PDB entry 8A8W | electron microscopy, 4.29 A resolution (low resolution: residue-level contacts below are approximate; hydrogen-bond / salt-bridge calls are withheld) | chains A and F of the 7 polymer chains in the assembly

== Chain A (and F) ==
Protein: ATP-dependent Clp protease ATP-binding subunit ClpC1
From: Mycobacterium tuberculosis
Notes: EC 3.4.-.-; chain F of this document is another copy of the same molecule, construct and numbering; everything in this record applies to it too
UniProt: P9WPC9 (CLPC1_MYCTU); residue numbers follow UniProt; this construct covers 1-848
Sequence (856 residues; each row starts with the number of its first residue):
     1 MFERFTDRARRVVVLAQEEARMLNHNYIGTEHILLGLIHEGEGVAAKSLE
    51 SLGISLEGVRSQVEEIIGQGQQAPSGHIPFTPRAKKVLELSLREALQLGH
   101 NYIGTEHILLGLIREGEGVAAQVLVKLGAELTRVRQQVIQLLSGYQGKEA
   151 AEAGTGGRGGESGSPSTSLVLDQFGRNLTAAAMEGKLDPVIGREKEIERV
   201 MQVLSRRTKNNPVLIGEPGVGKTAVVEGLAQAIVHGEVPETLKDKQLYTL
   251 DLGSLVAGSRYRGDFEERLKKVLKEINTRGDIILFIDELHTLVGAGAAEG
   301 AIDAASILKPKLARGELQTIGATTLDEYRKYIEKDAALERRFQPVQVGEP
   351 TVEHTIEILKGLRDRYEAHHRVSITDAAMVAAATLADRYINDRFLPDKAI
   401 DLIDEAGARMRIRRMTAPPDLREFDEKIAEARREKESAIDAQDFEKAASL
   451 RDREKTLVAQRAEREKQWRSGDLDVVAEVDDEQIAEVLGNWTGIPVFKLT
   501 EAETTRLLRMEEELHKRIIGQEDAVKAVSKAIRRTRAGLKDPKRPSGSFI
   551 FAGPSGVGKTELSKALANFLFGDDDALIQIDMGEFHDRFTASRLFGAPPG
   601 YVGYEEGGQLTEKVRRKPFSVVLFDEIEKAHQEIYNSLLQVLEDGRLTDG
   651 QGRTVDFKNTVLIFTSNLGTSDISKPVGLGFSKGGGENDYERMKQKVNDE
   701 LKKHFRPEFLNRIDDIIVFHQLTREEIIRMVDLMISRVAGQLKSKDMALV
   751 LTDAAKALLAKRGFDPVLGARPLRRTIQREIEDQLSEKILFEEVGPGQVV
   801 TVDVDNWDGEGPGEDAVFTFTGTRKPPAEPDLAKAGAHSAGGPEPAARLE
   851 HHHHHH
Not modelled in the structure: 1-167, 416-476, 597-607, 670-688, 810-814, 822-856 (chain F: 1-169, 256-262, 294-302, 421-474, 595-608, 671-686, 822-856)
Differences from the reference sequence: expression tag (849-856)
Residues lining bound ligands:
  - ADP (adenosine-5'-diphosphate), molecule 1: Pro189, Val190, Ile191, Arg193, Glu217, Pro218, Gly219, Val220, Gly221, Lys222, Thr223, Ala224, His354, Ile358, Leu362, Pro396, Asp397, Ile400
  - ADP, molecule 2: Arg314, Arg340, Arg341
From the paper describing this entry:
  - mutagenesis - F444A: increased catalytic activity (ATPase activity)
  - mutagenesis - F444A: unchanged catalytic activity on FITC-casein
  - mutagenesis - F444A: unchanged catalytic activity on GFPssra

== Chain A / chain F interface ==
Pairs across the interface - 62 pairs, chain A then chain F:
  Asp172(A) - Arg314(F)
  Gln173(A) - Ser306(F)
  Gln173(A) - Pro310(F)
  Gln173(A) - Lys311(F)
  Phe174(A) - Ser306(F)
  Phe174(A) - Pro310(F)
  Gly175(A) - Pro310(F)
  Gly175(A) - Arg314(F)
  Arg176(A) - Ala313(F)
  Arg176(A) - Arg314(F)
  Asp188(A) - Arg207(F)
  Asp251(A) - Ala337(F)
  Ser254(A) - Lys309(F)
  Ala257(A) - Ala305(F)
  Asp287(A) - Arg340(F)
  Glu288(A) - Ala336(F)
  Tyr366(A) - Arg207(F)
  Tyr366(A) - Thr208(F)
  His369(A) - Arg206(F)
  His369(A) - Arg207(F)
  His370(A) - Ser205(F)
  His370(A) - Arg206(F)
  Asp401(A) - Arg206(F)
  Asp404(A) - Arg206(F)
  Asp404(A) - Arg207(F)
  Asp404(A) - Thr208(F)
  Glu405(A) - Gln202(F)
  Glu405(A) - Arg206(F)
  Ala408(A) - Gln202(F)
  Ala408(A) - Ser205(F)
  Arg409(A) - Glu198(F)
  Arg409(A) - Gln202(F)
  Arg411(A) - Thr241(F)
  Ile412(A) - Glu198(F)
  Ile412(A) - Met201(F)
  Ile412(A) - Gln202(F)
  Ile412(A) - Ser205(F)
  Ile412(A) - Pro239(F)
  Met415(A) - Pro239(F)
  Met415(A) - Glu240(F)
  Asn490(A) - Arg199(F)
  Glu584(A) - Gln632(F)
  Phe585(A) - Gln632(F)
  Arg593(A) - Arg588(F)
  Gln741(A) - Leu539(F)
  Gln741(A) - Asp541(F)
  Lys745(A) - Leu539(F)
  Arg774(A) - Asn711(F)
  Arg775(A) - Leu710(F)
  Arg775(A) - Asn711(F)
  Arg775(A) - Ile713(F)
  Gln778(A) - Arg534(F)
  Gln778(A) - Asp714(F)
  Glu782(A) - Arg534(F)
  Glu782(A) - Leu539(F)
  Glu782(A) - Lys540(F)
  Asp783(A) - Arg534(F)
  Ser786(A) - Arg534(F)
  Ser786(A) - Leu539(F)
  Ile789(A) - Leu539(F)
  Leu790(A) - Arg533(F)
  Leu790(A) - Arg534(F)
Also at the interface, not in a pair above, chain A (41 interface residues in all): Thr223, Gly253, Arg268, Arg365, Arg771
Also at the interface, not in a pair above, chain F (38 interface residues in all): Lys209, Val238, Lys334, Gln343, Ala537, Arg712

== In short ==
41 residues of chain A and 38 residues of chain F are in contact. Chain A binds ADP. The paper reports that
F444A of chain A increases catalytic activity (ATPase activity); F444A of chain A leaves catalytic activity on
FITC-casein unchanged.
Chain A and chain F are both ATP-dependent Clp protease ATP-binding subunit ClpC1 (Mycobacterium
tuberculosis); the structure, Mycobacterium tuberculosis ClpC1 hexamer structure bound to the natural product
antibiotic Ecumycin (class 1), was determined by electron microscopy together with 8A8U and 8A8V from the same
study.
